Entry 5QZY (X-ray diffraction, 1.66 A resolution); this record covers chains A and B.

== Chain A ==
Name: Pre-mRNA-splicing factor 8
Source organism: Saccharomyces cerevisiae (strain ATCC 204508 / S288c)
Notes: fragment: yPrp8 RNaseH
Reference sequence: P33334 (PRP8_YEAST); numbering as in UniProt (aligned over 1836-2090)
Chain sequence (258 residues; each row starts with the number of its first residue):
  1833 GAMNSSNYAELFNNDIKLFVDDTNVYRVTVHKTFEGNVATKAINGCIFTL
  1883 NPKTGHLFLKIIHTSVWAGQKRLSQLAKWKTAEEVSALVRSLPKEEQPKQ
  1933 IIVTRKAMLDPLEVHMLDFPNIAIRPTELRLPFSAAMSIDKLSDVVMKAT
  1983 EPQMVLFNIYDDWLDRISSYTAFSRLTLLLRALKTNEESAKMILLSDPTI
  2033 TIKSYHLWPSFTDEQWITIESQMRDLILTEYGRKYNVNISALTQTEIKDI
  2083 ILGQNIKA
Disordered / not traced: 2070-2090
Differences from the reference sequence: expression tag (1833-1835)
Swiss-Prot annotation at these positions:
  - mutagenesis: Asp1853 (D1853A: Alters protein folding. Severely impaired growth. Strongly reduced growth at 35 degrees Celsius; when associated with A-1854; D1853N: Reduced growth at 30 degrees Celsius ...), Asp1854 (D1854A: Reduced growth at 30 degrees Celsius. Strongly reduced growth at 16 degrees Celsius. Strongly reduced growth at 35 degrees Celsius; when associated with A-1853 ...), Thr1855 (T1855A: Reduced growth at 30 degrees Celsius. Strongly reduced growth at 16 degrees Celsius), Thr1936 (T1936A: Reduced growth at 30 degrees Celsius. Strongly reduced growth at 16 degrees Celsius), Arg1937 (R1937K: Severely impaired growth. Reduced growth at 30 degrees Celsius. Strongly reduced growth at 16 degrees Celsius)

== Chain B ==
Name: A1 cistron-splicing factor AAR2
Source organism: Saccharomyces cerevisiae (strain ATCC 204508 / S288c)
Notes: fragment: GAMA - Aar2(1-152) - SSSSS - Aar2(171-317); engineered mutation(s): L153_D170delinsSSSSS
Reference sequence: P32357 (AAR2_YEAST); residue numbers follow UniProt; this construct covers 1-152, 171-317
Chain sequence (308 residues; row label = number of the first residue in the row; note: 13 numbers in that range are skipped by the numbering (no residue carries them; nothing is unmodelled there); numbers below 1 keep their minus sign (Gly-3 is residue -3)):
    -3 GAMAMNTVPFTSAPIEVTIGIDQYSFNVKENQPFHGIKDIPIGHVHVIHF
    47 QHADNSSMRYGYWFDCRMGNFYIQYDPKDGLYKMMEERDGAKFENIVHNF
    97 KERQMMVSYPKIDEDDTWYNLTEFVQMDKIRKIVRKDENQFSYVDSSMTT
   147 VQENEL
   166 SSSSSDPAHSLNYTVINFKSREAIRPGHEMEDFLDKSYYLNTVMLQGIFK
   216 NSSNYFGELQFAFLNAMFFGNYGSSLQWHAMIELICSSATVPKHMLDKLD
   266 EILYYQIKTLPEQYSDILLNERVWNICLYSSFQKNSLHNTEKIMENKYPE
   316 LL
Disordered / not traced: -3 to 0, 166-169
Differences from the reference sequence: expression tag (-3 to 0); linker (166-170)
Swiss-Prot annotation at these positions:
  - region: Leu261 to Ile282 (Leucine-zipper)
  - modified residue: Ser253 (Phosphoserine), Thr274 (Phosphothreonine)
  - mutagenesis: Ser253 (S253A: No effect on interaction with PRP8; S253D/E: Disrupts interaction with PRP8)

== Interface between chain A and chain B ==
Residue-residue contacts (18; chain A residue first):
  Gln1907(A) with Met195(B); Leu199(B)
  Leu1908(A) with Met195(B), hydrophobic
  Trp1911(A) with Glu194(B); Met195(B), hydrophobic; Phe198(B), hydrophobic
  Asp1942(A) with Lys184(B), salt bridge; Phe198(B)
  Glu1945(A) with Lys184(B), salt bridge
  Val1946(A) with Ile189(B), hydrophobic; Glu194(B); Phe198(B), hydrophobic
  His1947(A) with Glu194(B)
  Leu1949(A) with Lys184(B); Ser185(B); Arg186(B); Ile189(B), hydrophobic
  Asp1950(A) with Arg186(B), salt bridge

== Overview ==
9 residues of chain A and 8 residues of chain B are in contact; the contacts include 3 salt bridges. Among the
polar pairs are Asp1942(A)-Lys184(B), Glu1945(A)-Lys184(B) and Asp1950(A)-Arg186(B). UniProt lists 5
mutagenesis sites on chain A; one mutagenesis site on chain B.
Chain A is Pre-mRNA-splicing factor 8 and chain B is A1 cistron-splicing factor AAR2, both from Saccharomyces
cerevisiae (strain ATCC 204508 / S288c); the structure, PanDDA analysis group deposition -- Auto-refined data
of Aar2/RNaseH for ground state model 49, was determined by X-ray diffraction together with 5QY1, 5QY2, 5QY3,
5QY4, 5QY5, 5QY6 and 128 further entries from the same study.
